Entry 8ATW (electron microscopy, 3.62 A resolution); this record covers chains B and A of the 5 polymer chains in the assembly.

== Chain B ==
Name: Mitochondrial transcription factor 1
Organism: Saccharomyces cerevisiae S288C
Notes: EC 2.1.1.-
UniProtKB: P14908 (MTF1_YEAST); numbering as in UniProt (aligned over 2-341)
Sequence (354 residues; numbered -12 to 341; the number before each row is that of its first residue; numbers below 1 keep their minus sign (Met-12 is residue -12)):
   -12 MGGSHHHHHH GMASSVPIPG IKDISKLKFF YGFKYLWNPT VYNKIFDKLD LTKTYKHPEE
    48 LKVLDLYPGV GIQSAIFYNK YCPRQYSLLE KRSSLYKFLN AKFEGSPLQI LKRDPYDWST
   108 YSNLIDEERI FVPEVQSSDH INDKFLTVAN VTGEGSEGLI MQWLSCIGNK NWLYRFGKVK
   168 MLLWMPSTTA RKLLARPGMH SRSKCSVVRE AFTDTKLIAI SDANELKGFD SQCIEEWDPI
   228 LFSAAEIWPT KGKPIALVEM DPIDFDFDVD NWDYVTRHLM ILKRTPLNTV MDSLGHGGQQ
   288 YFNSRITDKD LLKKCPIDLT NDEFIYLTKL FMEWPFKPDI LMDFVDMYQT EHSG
Not modelled in the structure: -12 to 1, 338-341
Sequence notes: initiating methionine (-12); expression tag (-11 to 1)
Small-molecule neighbours: GTP (guanosine-5'-triphosphate): Tyr335, Gln336, Thr337
UniProt features mapped onto this chain:
  - binding site (S-adenosyl-L-methionine): Leu23, Glu77, Asp101, Asn137
Reported in the primary citation:
  - mutagenesis - F16A/Y18A, D101A (approximately 30%), Y103A (about 100-fold): decreased catalytic activity

== Chain A ==
Name: DNA-directed RNA polymerase, mitochondrial
Organism: Saccharomyces cerevisiae S288C
Notes: EC 2.7.7.6
UniProtKB: P13433 (RPOM_YEAST); residue numbers follow UniProt; this construct covers 100-1351
Sequence (1262 residues; row label = number of the first residue in the row):
    90 GAMGSGIQRP SAVTSMTRTR DVMQLWSLLE ACLQSNLMKR AFSILESLYL VPEHKQRFIE
   150 DYNMYLNSFS KNDPNFPILK MNEKLTNDLE TSFKDVNYND KTLAIMIHHA LNFHSTTSSM
   210 LLKPIISAYL KMSVNGIREI FSCLDILTIS DLNILMNDLK VITPSQLPNS VRPILESLTL
   270 SPTPVNNIEN EEGLNKVEAE NDSKLHKASN ASSDSIKKPS LDPLREVSFH GSTEVLSKDA
   330 EKLIAVDTIG MRVIRHTLLG LSLTPEQKEQ ISKFKFDAND NVLKMKPTKN DDNNNSINFF
   390 EIYNSLPTLE EKKAFESALN IFNQDRQKVL ENRATEAARE RWKHDFEEAK ARGDISIEKN
   450 LNVKLWKWYN EMLPLVKEEI NHCRSLLSEK LSDKKGLNKV DTNRLGYGPY LTLIDPGKMC
   510 VITILELLKL NSTGGVIEGM RTARAVISVG KAIEMEFRSE QVLKSESQAF RDVNKKSPEF
   570 KKLVQNAKSV FRSSQIEQSK ILWPQSIRAR IGSVLISMLI QVAKVSVQGV DPVTKAKVHG
   630 EAPAFAHGYQ YHNGSKLGVL KIHKTLIRQL NGERLIASVQ PQLLPMLVEP KPWVNWRSGG
   690 YHYTQSTLLR TKDSPEQVAY LKAASDNGDI DRVYDGLNVL GRTPWTVNRK VFDVVSQVWN
   750 KGEGFLDIPG AQDEMVLPPA PPKNSDPSIL RAWKLQVKTI ANKFSSDRSN RCDTNYKLEI
   810 ARAFLGEKLY FPHNLDFRGR AYPLSPHFNH LGNDMSRGLL IFWHGKKLGP SGLKWLKIHL
   870 SNLFGFDKLP LKDRVAFTES HLQDIKDSAE NPLTGDRWWT TADKPWQALA TCFELNEVMK
   930 MDNPEEFISH QPVHQDGTCN GLQHYAALGG DVEGATQVNL VPSDKPQDVY AHVARLVQKR
   990 LEIAAEKGDE NAKILKDKIT RKVVKQTVMT NVYGVTYVGA TFQIAKQLSP IFDDRKESLD
  1050 FSKYLTKHVF SAIRELFHSA HLIQDWLGES AKRISKSIRL DVDEKSFKNG NKPDFMSSVI
  1110 WTTPLGLPIV QPYREESKKQ VETNLQTVFI SDPFAVNPVN ARRQKAGLPP NFIHSLDASH
  1170 MLLSAAECGK QGLDFASVHD SYWTHASDID TMNVVLREQF IKLHEVDLVL RLKEEFDQRY
  1230 KNYVKIGKLK RSTDLAQKII RIRKDLSRKL GRSTTLADEI YFEKKRQELL NSPLIEDRNV
  1290 GEKMVTTVSL FEDITDLDAL ELENGGDENS GMSVLLPLRL PEIPPKGDFD VTVLRNSQYF
  1350 FS
Not modelled in the structure: 90-385, 554-588, 1311-1319
Sequence notes: expression tag (90-99)

== Chain B / chain A interface ==
Residue-residue contacts (36; chain B residue first):
  Trp105(B) with Pro776(A), hydrophobic
  Asn156(B) with Lys772(A)
  Asn158(B) with Asn773(A); Ser774(A)
  Val256(B) with Lys772(A)
  His265(B) with Tyr638(A), hydrogen bond (side chain-backbone)
  Ile268(B) with Tyr638(A), hydrophobic; Tyr640(A), hydrophobic
  Asp279(B) with His636(A)
  Ser280(B) with His636(A)
  Gly282(B) with Ala635(A)
  His283(B) with Pro632(A); Ala635(A); Lys650(A); His652(A)
  Gly284(B) with Pro632(A)
  Gln287(B) with Glu630(A)
  Pro322(B) with Val619(A)
  Phe323(B) with Gln617(A); Gly618(A)
  Leu328(B) with Trp782(A), hydrophobic
  Asp330(B) with Gln639(A), hydrogen bond
  Phe331(B) with Ile526(A); Lys787(A); Ala790(A), hydrophobic
  Val332(B) with Gly524(A); Gln639(A); His641(A); Leu646(A), hydrophobic
  Asp333(B) with Gly524(A), hydrogen bond (backbone-backbone); Ile526(A); Ser794(A)
  Tyr335(B) with Leu784(A), hydrophobic; Thr788(A); Asn791(A), hydrogen bond (backbone-side chain)
  Thr337(B) with Asn791(A)
Other interface residues (no listed pair), chain B (31 interface residues in all): Ser109, Cys153, Lys157, Asp257, Arg264, Leu269, Glu320, Met329, Met334, Gln336
Other interface residues (no listed pair), chain A (40 interface residues in all): Val525, Arg530, Val616, Asp620, Val627, Ala633, Phe634, Gly637, Lys645, Ile651, Met764, Asp775, Ser777

== In short ==
Chain B and chain A form an interface of 31 and 40 residues respectively; the contacts include 4 hydrogen
bonds. Polar pairs include His265(B)-Tyr638(A), Asp330(B)-Gln639(A) and Tyr335(B)-Asn791(A). Chain B binds
GTP. UniProt lists 4 S-adenosyl-L-methionine-binding residues on chain B. From the paper: F16A/Y18A, D101A and
Y103A of chain B reduce catalytic activity.
Chain B is Mitochondrial transcription factor 1 and chain A is DNA-directed RNA polymerase, mitochondrial,
both from Saccharomyces cerevisiae S288C; the structure, Cryo-EM structure of yeast mitochondrial RNA
polymerase transcription initiation complex with 6-mer RNA, pppGpGpApApApU (IC6), was determined by electron
microscopy, deposited together with 8AP1, 8ATT, 8ATV, 8C5S, 8C5U and 8Q63.
